6VZG - chains L and K of the 4 polymer chains in the assembly; structure by electron microscopy, 4.20 A resolution (low resolution: residue-level contacts below are approximate; hydrogen-bond / salt-bridge calls are withheld).

# Chain L
Name: Actin-related protein 7
Source organism: Saccharomyces cerevisiae (strain ATCC 204508 / S288c)
UniProtKB: Q12406 (ARP7_YEAST); residue numbers follow UniProt; this construct covers 1-477
Amino-acid sequence (477 residues; row label = number of the first residue in the row):
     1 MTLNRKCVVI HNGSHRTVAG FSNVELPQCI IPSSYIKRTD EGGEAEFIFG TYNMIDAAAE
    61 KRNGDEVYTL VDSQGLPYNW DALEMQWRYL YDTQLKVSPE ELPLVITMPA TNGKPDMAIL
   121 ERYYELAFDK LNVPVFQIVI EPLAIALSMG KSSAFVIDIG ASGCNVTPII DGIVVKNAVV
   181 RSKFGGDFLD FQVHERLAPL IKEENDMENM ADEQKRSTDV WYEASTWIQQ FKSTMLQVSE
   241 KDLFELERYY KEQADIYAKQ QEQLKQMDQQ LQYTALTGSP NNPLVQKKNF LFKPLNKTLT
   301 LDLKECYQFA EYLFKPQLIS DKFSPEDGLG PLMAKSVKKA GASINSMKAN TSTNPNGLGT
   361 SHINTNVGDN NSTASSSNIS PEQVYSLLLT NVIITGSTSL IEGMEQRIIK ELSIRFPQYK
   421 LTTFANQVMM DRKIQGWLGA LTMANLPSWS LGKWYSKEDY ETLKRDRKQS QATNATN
Not modelled in the structure: 1, 40-43, 205-213, 257-280, 345-379, 467-477
Residues lining bound ligands: ATP (adenosine-5'-triphosphate): His11, Gly13, Ser14, His15, Arg16, Glu141, Asp158, Gly160, Ala161, Asn165, Asp190, Gln229, Lys232, Ser233, Gly396, Ser397, Thr398, Leu400, Ile401

# Chain K
Name: Nuclear protein STH1/NPS1
Source organism: Saccharomyces cerevisiae (strain ATCC 204508 / S288c)
Notes: EC 3.6.4.12
UniProtKB: P32597 (STH1_YEAST); residues 301-1097 here = UniProt positions 301-1097
Amino-acid sequence (813 residues; each row starts with the number of its first residue):
   285 MGSSHHHHHH SQDPNSVRLA EELERQQLLE KRKKERNLHL QKINSIIDFI KERQSEQWSR
   345 QERCFQFGRL GASLHNQMEK DEQKRIEKTA KQRLAALKSN DEEAYLKLLD QTKDTRITQL
   405 LRQTNSFLDS LSEAVRAQQN EAKILHGEEV QPITDEEREK TDYYEVAHRI KEKIDKQPSI
   465 LVGGTLKEYQ LRGLEWMVSL YNNHLNGILA DEMGLGKTIQ SISLITYLYE VKKDIGPFLV
   525 IVPLSTITNW TLEFEKWAPS LNTIIYKGTP NQRHSLQHQI RVGNFDVLLT TYEYIIKDKS
   585 LLSKHDWAHM IIDEGHRMKN AQSKLSFTIS HYYRTRNRLI LTGTPLQNNL PELWALLNFV
   645 LPKIFNSAKT FEDWFNTPFA NTGTQEKLEL TEEETLLIIR RLHKVLRPFL LRRLKKEVEK
   705 DLPDKVEKVI KCKLSGLQQQ LYQQMLKHNA LFVGAGTEGA TKGGIKGLNN KIMQLRKICN
   765 HPFVFDEVEG VVNPSRGNSD LLFRVAGKFE LLDRVLPKFK ASGHRVLMFF QMTQVMDIME
   825 DFLRMKDLKY MRLDGSTKTE ERTEMLNAFN APDSDYFCFL LSTRAGGLGL NLQTADTVII
   885 FDTDWNPHQD LQAQDRAHRI GQKNEVRILR LITTDSVEEV ILERAMQKLD IDGKVIQAGK
   945 FDNKSTAEEQ EAFLRRLIES ETNRDDDDKA ELDDDELNDT LARSADEKIL FDKIDKERMN
  1005 QERADAKAQG LRVPPPRLIQ LDELPKVFRE DIEEHFKKED SEPLGRIRQK KRVYYDDGLT
  1065 EEQFLEAVED DNMSLEDAIK KRREARERRR LRQ
Not modelled in the structure: 285-315, 378-1097
Construct notes: initiating methionine (285); expression tag (286-300); conflict Lys372 (Arg in P32597)

# Chain L / chain K interface
Pairs across the interface - 20 pairs, chain L then chain K:
  Glu25(L) - Ser343(K)
  Leu26(L) - Gln345(K)
  Leu147(L) - Ile331(K)
  Leu147(L) - Ile334(K)
  Gly150(L) - Ile331(K)
  Lys151(L) - Ile331(K)
  Ser152(L) - Ile331(K)
  Asp171(L) - Arg320(K)
  Asp171(L) - His323(K)
  Asp171(L) - Leu324(K)
  Asp171(L) - Ile327(K)
  Gly172(L) - His323(K)
  Gly172(L) - Ile327(K)
  Thr442(L) - Ile334(K)
  Asn445(L) - Arg337(K)
  Leu446(L) - Ile330(K)
  Leu446(L) - Phe333(K)
  Pro447(L) - Phe333(K)
  Ser448(L) - Phe333(K)
  Leu451(L) - Lys326(K)
Other interface residues (no listed pair), chain L (17 interface residues in all): Ser148, Ile173, Ile344
Other interface residues (no listed pair), chain K (13 interface residues in all): Ser329

# In short
The interface between chain L and chain K involves 17 residues on one side and 13 on the other. Ligands of
chain L: ATP.
Here chain L is Actin-related protein 7 and chain K is Nuclear protein STH1/NPS1, both from Saccharomyces
cerevisiae (strain ATCC 204508 / S288c). Entry 6VZG (Cryo-EM structure of Sth1-Arp7-Arp9-Rtt102) was
determined by electron microscopy, deposited together with 6VZ4.
